PDB entry 4Y6V | X-ray diffraction, 2.80 A resolution | chains V and W of the 30 polymer chains in the assembly

Chain V:
Molecule: Proteasome subunit beta type-2
Organism: Saccharomyces cerevisiae
Notes: EC 3.4.25.1
UniProt: P25043 (PSB2_YEAST); residues 1-232 here correspond to UniProt positions 30-261 (UniProt number = residue number + 29)
Sequence (232 residues; numbered 1 to 232; the number before each row is that of its first residue):
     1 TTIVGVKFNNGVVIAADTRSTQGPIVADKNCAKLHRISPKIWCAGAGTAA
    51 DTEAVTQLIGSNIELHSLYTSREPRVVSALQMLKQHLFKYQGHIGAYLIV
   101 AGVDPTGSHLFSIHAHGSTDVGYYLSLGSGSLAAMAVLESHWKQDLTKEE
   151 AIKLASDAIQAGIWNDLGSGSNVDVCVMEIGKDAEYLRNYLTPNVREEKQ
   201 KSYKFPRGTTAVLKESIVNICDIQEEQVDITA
Unresolved in the structure: 227-232
Curated features (UniProtKB/Swiss-Prot):
  - active site: Thr-1 (Nucleophile)
Bound ions: Mg2+: Ile-163, Asp-166, Ser-169 (shared with 1 residue of chain L)

Chain W:
Molecule: Proteasome subunit beta type-3
Organism: Saccharomyces cerevisiae
Notes: EC 3.4.25.1
UniProt: P25451 (PSB3_YEAST); residues 0-204 here correspond to UniProt positions 1-205 (UniProt number = residue number + 1)
Sequence (205 residues; each row starts with the number of its first residue; numbering starts at 0):
     0 MSDPSSINGGIVVAMTGKDCVAIACDLRLGSQSLGVSNKFEKIFHYGHVF
    50 LGITGLATDVTTLNEMFRYKTNLYKLKEERAIEPETFTQLVSSSLYERRF
   100 GPYFVGPVVAGINSKSGKPFIAGFDLIGCIDEAKDFIVSGTASDQLFGMC
   150 ESLYEPNLEPEDLFETISQALLNAADRDALSGWGAVVYIIKKDEVVKRYL
   200 KMRQD
Unresolved in the structure: 0
Curated features (UniProtKB/Swiss-Prot):
  - modified residue: Ser-30 (Phosphoserine)
  - cross-link: Lys-69 (Glycyl lysine isopeptide (Lys-Gly) (interchain with G-Cter in ubiquitin))
Bound ions: Mg2+: Asp-204 (shared with 3 residues of chain K)

Interface between chain V and chain W:
Contacting residue pairs - 62 pairs, chain V then chain W:
  Ile-25(V) / Asp-143(W)
  Ile-25(V) / Phe-146(W)  hydrophobic
  Val-26(V) / Phe-146(W)
  Ala-27(V) / Asp-130(W)
  Ala-27(V) / Phe-146(W)
  Asp-28(V) / Asp-130(W)
  Lys-29(V) / Glu-150(W)  salt bridge
  Thr-48(V) / Ile-126(W)
  Ala-49(V) / Cys-128(W)  hydrophobic
  Ala-50(V) / Tyr-95(W)
  Ala-50(V) / Ile-126(W)  hydrophobic
  Ala-50(V) / Cys-128(W)
  Asp-51(V) / Tyr-95(W)  hydrogen bond
  Asp-51(V) / Arg-98(W)  salt bridge
  Ala-54(V) / Tyr-95(W)
  Tyr-90(V) / Phe-99(W)  hydrophobic
  His-93(V) / Arg-98(W)  hydrogen bond (backbone-side chain)
  His-93(V) / Phe-99(W)
  Ile-94(V) / Phe-99(W)  hydrophobic
  Arg-196(V) / Glu-150(W)  salt bridge
  Lys-199(V) / Glu-150(W)
  Lys-199(V) / Ser-151(W)
  Lys-199(V) / Tyr-153(W)
  Ser-202(V) / Glu-154(W)  hydrogen bond
  Tyr-203(V) / Ser-151(W)
  Tyr-203(V) / Leu-152(W)  hydrophobic
  Lys-204(V) / Asp-161(W)  salt bridge
  Phe-205(V) / Leu-152(W)  hydrophobic
  Phe-205(V) / Gln-168(W)
  Arg-207(V) / Glu-160(W)  salt bridge
  Arg-207(V) / Asp-161(W)  salt bridge
  Gly-208(V) / Glu-164(W)  hydrogen bond (backbone-side chain)
  Thr-209(V) / Glu-164(W)
  Thr-210(V) / Glu-164(W)  hydrogen bond
  Thr-210(V) / Ser-167(W)
  Thr-210(V) / Gln-168(W)  hydrogen bond
  Thr-210(V) / Leu-171(W)
  Thr-210(V) / Leu-199(W)
  Ala-211(V) / Leu-199(W)
  Ala-211(V) / Lys-200(W)  hydrogen bond (backbone-backbone)
  Val-212(V) / Phe-163(W)  hydrophobic
  Val-212(V) / Tyr-198(W)
  Leu-213(V) / Tyr-198(W)  hydrogen bond (backbone-backbone)
  Leu-213(V) / Leu-199(W)
  Leu-213(V) / Lys-200(W)
  Lys-214(V) / Lys-196(W)
  Lys-214(V) / Arg-197(W)
  Lys-214(V) / Tyr-198(W)  hydrogen bond (backbone-backbone)
  Glu-215(V) / Lys-196(W)
  Glu-215(V) / Arg-197(W)  salt bridge
  Ser-216(V) / Val-195(W)
  Ser-216(V) / Lys-196(W)  hydrogen bond (backbone-backbone)
  Ile-217(V) / Val-194(W)
  Val-218(V) / His-44(W)
  Val-218(V) / Tyr-187(W)  hydrophobic
  Val-218(V) / Val-194(W)  hydrogen bond (backbone-backbone)
  Val-218(V) / Lys-196(W)
  Asn-219(V) / His-44(W)
  Ile-220(V) / Gly-46(W)
  Ile-220(V) / Phe-49(W)  hydrophobic
  Ile-220(V) / Val-194(W)  hydrophobic
  Asp-222(V) / Lys-74(W)  salt bridge
Also at the interface, not in a pair above, chain V (36 interface residues in all): Gln-22, Pro-206
Also at the interface, not in a pair above, chain W (37 interface residues in all): His-47, Ala-132, Leu-157, Glu-158, Thr-165

Summary:
Chain V and chain W form an interface of 36 and 37 residues respectively; the contacts include 11 hydrogen
bonds and 8 salt bridges. Polar pairs include Lys-29(V)/Glu-150(W), Asp-51(V)/Arg-98(W) and
Arg-196(V)/Glu-150(W). From UniProt: active-site residue Thr-1(V) on chain V.
Chain V is Proteasome subunit beta type-2 and chain W is Proteasome subunit beta type-3, both from
Saccharomyces cerevisiae; the structure, Yeast 20S proteasome in complex with Ac-PAE-ep, was determined by
X-ray diffraction, deposited together with 4Y69, 4Y6A, 4Y6Z, 4Y70, 4Y74, 4Y75 and 34 further entries.
